7XG0 - chains B and I of the 11 polymer chains in the assembly; structure by electron microscopy, 2.60 A resolution.

[Chain B]
Molecule: Csf3
Source organism: Pseudomonas aeruginosa
Sequence (220 residues; numbered 1 to 220; the number before each row is that of its first residue):
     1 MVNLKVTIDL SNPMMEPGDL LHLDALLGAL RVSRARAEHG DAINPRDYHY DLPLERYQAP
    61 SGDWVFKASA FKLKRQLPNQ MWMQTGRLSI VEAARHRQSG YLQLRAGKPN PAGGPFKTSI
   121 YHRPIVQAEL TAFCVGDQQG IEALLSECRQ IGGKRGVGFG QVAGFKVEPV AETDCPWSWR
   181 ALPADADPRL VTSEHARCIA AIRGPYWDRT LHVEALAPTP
Disordered / not traced: 1

[Chain I]
Molecule: crRNA
Source organism: Pseudomonas aeruginosa
Sequence (61 nucleotides; row label = number of the first residue in the row):
     1 GUGAACGGUG GAGCAACACC UGAAGGAAGG CUUGAUGAGC GUGUUCCCCG CAUACGCGGG
    61 X
Modified / non-standard residues: 23G (guanosine-5'-phosphate-2',3'-cyclic phosphate) at position 61

[How chain B and chain I interact]
Contacting residue pairs - 52 pairs, chain B then chain I:
  Asp19(B) with G3(I), hydrogen bond to the base
  Leu20(B) with G3(I), hydrogen bond to the base
  Leu21(B) with U2(I), phosphate contact; G3(I), phosphate contact
  His22(B) with G3(I), base contact
  Ala25(B) with U2(I), sugar contact; G3(I), phosphate contact
  Leu26(B) with U2(I), base contact
  Ala29(B) with G1(I), phosphate contact; U2(I), base contact
  Val32(B) with G1(I), sugar contact
  Pro45(B) with G1(I), base contact
  Arg46(B) with G1(I), hydrogen bond to the base
  His49(B) with G1(I), sugar contact
  Met83(B) with U9(I), base contact
  Gln84(B) with U9(I), phosphate contact
  Thr85(B) with G7(I), hydrogen bond to the sugar; G8(I), hydrogen bond to the sugar; U9(I), hydrogen bond to the phosphate
  Gly86(B) with G7(I), phosphate contact; G8(I), phosphate contact
  Arg87(B) with G8(I), hydrogen bond to the sugar; U9(I), hydrogen bond to the base; G10(I), hydrogen bond to the base
  Ser89(B) with G8(I), hydrogen bond to the base
  Ser119(B) with G7(I), hydrogen bond to the base
  Ile120(B) with U9(I), base contact
  Tyr121(B) with G7(I), stacking on the base
  Arg123(B) with A4(I), salt bridge to the phosphate
  Gln150(B) with U2(I), hydrogen bond to the base
  Ile151(B) with U2(I), base contact
  Gly152(B) with U2(I), hydrogen bond to the sugar
  Gly153(B) with U2(I), sugar contact; A4(I), sugar contact; A5(I), phosphate contact
  Lys154(B) with A5(I), hydrogen bond to the phosphate; C6(I), base contact; G7(I), hydrogen bond to the base
  Arg155(B) with U2(I), hydrogen bond to the sugar; A4(I), hydrogen bond to the phosphate; A5(I), salt bridge to the phosphate
  Ile199(B) with G3(I), base contact
  Ala200(B) with G3(I), base contact
  Ala201(B) with G3(I), base contact
  Gly204(B) with G1(I), phosphate contact
  Pro205(B) with G1(I), phosphate contact
  Tyr206(B) with G3(I), base contact
  Trp207(B) with G1(I), base contact; U2(I), hydrogen bond to the phosphate; G3(I), sugar contact; A4(I), stacking on the base
  His212(B) with G3(I), hydrogen bond to the base
Other interface residues (no listed pair), chain B (42 interface residues in all): Pro17, Gly18, Gly28, Leu30, Arg36, Gly156, Val157

[In short]
42 residues of chain B face 10 of chain I across their interface, with 19 hydrogen bonds, 2 salt bridges and 2
aromatic stacking contacts. Polar contacts include Asp19(B)-G3(I), Leu20(B)-G3(I) and Arg46(B)-G1(I).
Chain B is Csf3 and chain I is crRNA, both from Pseudomonas aeruginosa; the structure, CryoEM structure of
type IV-A Csf-crRNA-dsDNA ternary complex, was determined by electron microscopy together with 7XF1, 7XFZ,
7XG1, 7XG2, 7XG3 and 7XG4 from the same study.
